Entry 9D7I (electron microscopy, 3.68 A resolution); this record covers chains G and H of the 10 polymer chains in the assembly.

== Chain G ==
Molecule: CH103 Fab light chain
Source organism: Homo sapiens
Notes: antibody fragment or engineered binder
Chain sequence (229 residues; row label = number of the first residue in the row; note: 4 numbers in that range are skipped by the numbering (no residue carries them; nothing is unmodelled there); numbers below 1 keep their minus sign (Met-18 is residue -18)):
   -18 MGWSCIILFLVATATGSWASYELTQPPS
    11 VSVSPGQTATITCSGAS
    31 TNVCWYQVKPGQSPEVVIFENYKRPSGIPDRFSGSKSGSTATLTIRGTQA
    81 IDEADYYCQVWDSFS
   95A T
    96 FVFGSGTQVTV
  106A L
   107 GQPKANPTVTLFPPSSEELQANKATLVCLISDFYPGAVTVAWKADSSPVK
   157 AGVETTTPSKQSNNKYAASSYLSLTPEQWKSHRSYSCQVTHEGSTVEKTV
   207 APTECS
Disordered / not traced: -18 to 1, 122-129, 151-152, 183, 186, 206, 209-212
Disulfides: Cys23-Cys88, Cys134-Cys193

== Chain H ==
Molecule: CH103 K75 N76 Fab heavy chain
Source organism: Homo sapiens
Notes: antibody fragment or engineered binder
Chain sequence (245 residues; each row starts with the number of its first residue; a row labelled like 82A-82C holds insertion residues (82A, then the next letters in order); numbers below 1 keep their minus sign (Met-18 is residue -18)):
   -18 MGWSCIILFLVATATGVHSQVQLQESGPGVVKSSETLSLTCTVSGGSMGG
    32 TYWSWLRLSPGKGLEWIGYIFHTGETNYSPSLKGRVSISVDTSKNQFSLR
    82 L
82A-82C RSV
    83 TAADTAVYFCASLPRGQL
100A-100E VNAYF
   101 RNWGRGSLVSVTAASTKGPSVFPLAPSSKSTSGGTAALGCLVKDYFPEPV
   151 TVSWNSGALTSGVHTFPAVLQSSGLYSLSSVVTVPSSSLGTQTYICNVNH
   201 KPSNTKVDKKVEPKSCDK
Disordered / not traced: -18 to 1, 122-144, 155-162, 183-218
Disulfides: Cys22-Cys92

== Chain G / chain H interface ==
Residue-residue contacts (43; chain G residue first):
  Thr31(G) - Val100A(H)
  Asn32(G) - Asn100B(H)
  Cys34(G) - Tyr100D(H)  hydrophobic
  Tyr36(G) - Tyr100D(H)
  Tyr36(G) - Phe100E(H)  hydrogen bond (side chain-backbone)
  Tyr36(G) - Trp103(H)  hydrophobic
  Ser43(G) - Gly104(H)
  Pro44(G) - Phe91(H)
  Pro44(G) - Trp103(H)  hydrophobic
  Val46(G) - Tyr100D(H)  hydrophobic
  Phe49(G) - Tyr100D(H)  hydrophobic
  Glu50(G) - Asn100B(H)  hydrogen bond
  Tyr87(G) - Leu39(H)
  Tyr87(G) - Gly44(H)
  Tyr87(G) - Leu45(H)
  Gln89(G) - Ala100C(H)
  Trp91(G) - Leu100(H)
  Trp91(G) - Val100A(H)  hydrophobic
  Phe94(G) - Pro61(H)  hydrophobic
  Ser95(G) - Pro61(H)
  Thr95A(G) - Trp47(H)
  Thr95A(G) - Asn58(H)
  Thr95A(G) - Leu100(H)
  Phe96(G) - Leu95(H)  hydrophobic
  Phe96(G) - Leu100(H)
  Phe96(G) - Ala100C(H)
  Phe96(G) - Phe100E(H)  hydrophobic
  Phe98(G) - Leu45(H)  hydrophobic
  Phe98(G) - Phe100E(H)  hydrophobic
  Phe118(G) - Val181(H)  hydrophobic
  Leu135(G) - Phe166(H)  hydrophobic
  Leu135(G) - Ser179(H)
  Leu135(G) - Val181(H)  hydrophobic
  Glu160(G) - Val169(H)
  Glu160(G) - Leu170(H)
  Glu160(G) - Gln171(H)  hydrogen bond
  Glu160(G) - Ser172(H)
  Thr162(G) - Val169(H)
  Ser175(G) - Val169(H)
  Tyr177(G) - Val169(H)  hydrophobic
  Tyr177(G) - Ser177(H)
  Tyr177(G) - Leu178(H)
  Tyr177(G) - Ser179(H)  hydrogen bond (side chain-backbone)
Other interface residues (no listed pair), chain G (29 interface residues in all): Val38, Ser100, Val133, Ser137, Gln167, Asn169
Other interface residues (no listed pair), chain H (28 interface residues in all): Tyr50, His164, Pro167

== Summary ==
Chain G and chain H form an interface of 29 and 28 residues respectively; the contacts include 4 hydrogen
bonds. Polar pairs include Tyr36(G)-Phe100E(H), Glu50(G)-Asn100B(H) and Glu160(G)-Gln171(H).
Chain G is CH103 Fab light chain and chain H is CH103 K75 N76 Fab heavy chain, both from Homo sapiens; the
structure, Cryo-EM structure of BG505 DS-SOSIP.664 with 2 CH103 KN Fabs bound, was determined by electron
microscopy, deposited together with 9D7G, 9D7H, 9D7O and 9D7P.
